PDB entry 5L5Z | X-ray diffraction, 2.70 A resolution | chains L and V of the 28 polymer chains in the assembly

# Chain L
Molecule: Proteasome subunit beta type-6, Proteasome subunit beta type-1
From: Saccharomyces cerevisiae (strain ATCC 204508 / S288c)
Notes: EC 3.4.25.1
Reference sequence: chimeric construct of P23724, P20618: residues 1-96 from P23724 (PSB6_YEAST) positions 20-115 (UniProt number = residue number + 19); residues 97-111 from P20618 positions 124-138 (UniProt number = residue number + 27); residues 112-117 from P23724 (PSB6_YEAST) positions 131-136 (UniProt number = residue number + 19); residues 118-133 from P20618 positions 145-160 (UniProt number = residue number + 27); residues 134-222 from P23724 (PSB6_YEAST) positions 153-241 (UniProt number = residue number + 19)
Chain sequence (222 residues; numbered 1 to 222; the number before each row is that of its first residue):
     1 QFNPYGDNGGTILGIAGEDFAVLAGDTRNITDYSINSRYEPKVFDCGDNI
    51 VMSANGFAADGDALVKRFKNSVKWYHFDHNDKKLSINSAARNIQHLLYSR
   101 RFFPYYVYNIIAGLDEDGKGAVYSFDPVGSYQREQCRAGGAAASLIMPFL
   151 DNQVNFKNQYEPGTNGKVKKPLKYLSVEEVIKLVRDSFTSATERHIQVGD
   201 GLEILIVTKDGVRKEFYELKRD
Bound ions: Mg2+: D222 (shared with I163(V), D166(V), S169(V) of chain V)
Curated features (UniProtKB/Swiss-Prot):
  - modified residue: Y123 (Phosphotyrosine)

# Chain V
Molecule: Proteasome subunit beta type-2
From: Saccharomyces cerevisiae (strain ATCC 204508 / S288c)
Notes: EC 3.4.25.1
Reference sequence: P25043 (PSB2_YEAST); residues 1-232 here correspond to UniProt positions 30-261 (UniProt number = residue number + 29)
Chain sequence (232 residues; numbered 1 to 232; the number before each row is that of its first residue):
     1 TTIVGVKFNNGVVIAADTRSTQGPIVADKNCAKLHRISPKIWCAGAGTAA
    51 DTEAVTQLIGSNIELHSLYTSREPRVVSALQMLKQHLFKYQGHIGAYLIV
   101 AGVDPTGSHLFSIHAHGSTDVGYYLSLGSGSLAAMAVLESHWKQDLTKEE
   151 AIKLASDAIQAGIWNDLGSGSNVDVCVMEIGKDAEYLRNYLTPNVREEKQ
   201 KSYKFPRGTTAVLKESIVNICDIQEEQVDITA
Disordered / not traced: 227-232
Covalent attachments: bortezomib (BO2) linked to T1
Bound ions: Mg2+: I163, D166, S169 (shared with D222(L) of chain L)
Ligand contacts: bortezomib (BO2; N-[(1R)-1-(dihydroxyboryl)-3-methylbutyl]-N-(pyrazin-2-ylcarbonyl)-L-phenylalaninamide): R19, S20, T21, Q22, A27, C31, K33, G45, A46, G47, T48, A49, T52, G168
Curated features (UniProtKB/Swiss-Prot):
  - active site: T1 (Nucleophile)

# Interface between chain L and chain V
Pairs across the interface - 63 pairs, chain L then chain V:
  R28(L) - L167(V)
  I30(L) - L167(V)  hydrophobic
  D32(L) - L167(V)
  Y33(L) - N165(V)
  Y33(L) - D166(V)
  Y33(L) - L167(V)  hydrogen bond (backbone-backbone)
  Y33(L) - G168(V)
  S34(L) - L167(V)
  I35(L) - W164(V)
  I35(L) - L167(V)  hydrophobic
  R38(L) - W164(V)  hydrogen bond (side chain-backbone)
  R38(L) - N165(V)
  F149(L) - Y203(V)  hydrophobic
  N152(L) - F205(V)
  Q153(L) - Y203(V)
  Q153(L) - F205(V)
  N158(L) - T209(V)
  Q159(L) - F205(V)
  Q159(L) - T209(V)
  Y160(L) - T209(V)  hydrogen bond (backbone-backbone)
  Y160(L) - A211(V)  hydrophobic
  P162(L) - P206(V)  hydrophobic
  P162(L) - R207(V)
  P162(L) - G208(V)
  N165(L) - T210(V)
  N165(L) - V212(V)
  G166(L) - A211(V)
  E179(L) - K201(V)
  K182(L) - Q200(V)
  L183(L) - Y203(V)
  R185(L) - E197(V)  salt bridge
  R185(L) - Q200(V)  hydrogen bond
  D186(L) - K199(V)
  D186(L) - Q200(V)  hydrogen bond (side chain-backbone)
  D186(L) - K201(V)
  D186(L) - Y203(V)  hydrogen bond
  T189(L) - R196(V)
  S190(L) - R196(V)
  E193(L) - V26(V)
  E193(L) - K29(V)  salt bridge
  E193(L) - R196(V)
  R194(L) - P24(V)
  R194(L) - I25(V)
  R194(L) - V26(V)  hydrogen bond (backbone-backbone)
  R194(L) - A27(V)  hydrogen bond (side chain-backbone)
  R194(L) - K29(V)
  H195(L) - P24(V)
  H195(L) - I25(V)
  I196(L) - R19(V)
  I196(L) - T21(V)
  I196(L) - G23(V)
  I196(L) - P24(V)  hydrogen bond (backbone-backbone)
  I196(L) - V26(V)  hydrophobic
  I196(L) - L167(V)
  K220(L) - N194(V)  hydrogen bond (side chain-backbone)
  R221(L) - W164(V)
  D222(L) - R19(V)  salt bridge
  D222(L) - I163(V)
  D222(L) - W164(V)
  D222(L) - S169(V)
  D222(L) - G170(V)
  D222(L) - S171(V)  hydrogen bond (side chain-backbone)
  D222(L) - N194(V)
Interface residues without a listed pair, chain L (34 interface residues in all): L145, E161, Q197, E218
Interface residues without a listed pair, chain V (33 interface residues in all): D28

# Overview
34 residues of chain L face 33 of chain V across their interface; the contacts include 11 hydrogen bonds and 3
salt bridges. Polar contacts include R185(L)-E197(V), E193(L)-K29(V) and D222(L)-R19(V). Bortezomib is
covalently linked to T1(V). UniProt lists active-site residue T1(V) on chain V.
Here chain L is Proteasome subunit beta type-6, Proteasome subunit beta type-1 and chain V is Proteasome
subunit beta type-2, both from Saccharomyces cerevisiae (strain ATCC 204508 / S288c). Entry 5L5Z (Yeast 20S
proteasome with human beta5c (1-138) and human beta6 (97-111; 118-133) in complex with bortezomib) was
determined by X-ray diffraction, deposited together with 5L52, 5L54, 5L55, 5L5A, 5L5B, 5L5D and 30 further
entries.
